2V4E - chains C and D of the 4 polymer chains in the assembly; structure by X-ray diffraction, 2.40 A resolution.

== Chain C (and D) ==
Protein: Red fluorescent protein DRFP583
From: Discosoma sp
Notes: chain D of this document is another copy of the same molecule, construct and numbering; everything in this record applies to it too
Sequence (218 residues; each row starts with the number of its first residue; note: 2 numbers in that range are skipped by the numbering (no residue carries them; nothing is unmodelled there)):
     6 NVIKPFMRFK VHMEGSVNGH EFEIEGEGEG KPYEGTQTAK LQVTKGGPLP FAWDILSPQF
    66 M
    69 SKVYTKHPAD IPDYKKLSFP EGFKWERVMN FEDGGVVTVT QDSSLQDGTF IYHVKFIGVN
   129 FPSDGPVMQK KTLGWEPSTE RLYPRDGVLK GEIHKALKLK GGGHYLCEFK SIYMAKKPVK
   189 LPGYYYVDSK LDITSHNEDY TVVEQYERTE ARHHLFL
Modified positions: Met66 ({(4Z)-4-(4-hydroxybenzylidene)-2-[3-(methylthio)propanimidoyl]-5-oxo-4,5-dihydro-1H-imidazol-1-yl}acetic acid; NRQ)
Covalent attachments: covalent link Met66-Ser69

== Interface between chain C and chain D ==
Residue-residue contacts (65):
  Glu100(C) with Arg153(D), salt bridge
  Glu144(C) with Tyr192(D)
  Pro145(C) with Tyr194(D), hydrogen bond (backbone-side chain); His222(D); Leu225(D), hydrophobic
  Ser146(C) with Tyr194(D); His222(D)
  Thr147(C) with His222(D)
  Arg149(C) with His162(D), hydrogen bond (side chain-backbone); Lys163(D), hydrogen bond (side chain-backbone); Ala164(D); Leu174(D)
  Tyr151(C) with Leu174(D)
  Arg153(C) with Glu100(D), salt bridge; His172(D), hydrogen bond (side chain-backbone); Leu174(D)
  Glu160(C) with His162(D)
  Ile161(C) with His162(D)
  His162(C) with Arg149(D), hydrogen bond (backbone-side chain); Glu160(D); Ile161(D); His162(D), hydrogen bond; Glu176(D), salt bridge; Tyr192(D)
  Lys163(C) with Arg149(D), hydrogen bond (backbone-side chain); Tyr192(D)
  Ala164(C) with Arg149(D); Tyr192(D), hydrophobic
  His172(C) with Arg153(D), hydrogen bond (backbone-side chain); Tyr192(D)
  Leu174(C) with Arg149(D); Tyr151(D); Arg153(D)
  Glu176(C) with His162(D), salt bridge; Glu176(D)
  Tyr192(C) with Glu144(D); His162(D); Ala164(D), hydrophobic; His172(D)
  Tyr194(C) with Pro145(D), hydrogen bond (side chain-backbone); Ser146(D); Thr147(D)
  Asp196(C) with His222(D); Leu223(D); Phe224(D)
  Ser197(C) with His222(D); Phe224(D)
  Lys198(C) with Phe224(D)
  Arg216(C) with Phe224(D)
  Glu218(C) with Phe224(D)
  Arg220(C) with Arg220(D); Leu223(D)
  His222(C) with Pro145(D); Ser146(D); Thr147(D); Asp196(D); Ser197(D)
  Leu223(C) with Asp196(D); Arg220(D)
  Phe224(C) with Asp196(D); Ser197(D); Lys198(D); Arg216(D); Glu218(D)
  Leu225(C) with Pro145(D), hydrophobic
Other interface residues (no listed pair), chain C (29 interface residues in all): Thr217
Other interface residues (no listed pair), chain D (29 interface residues in all): Thr217

== Overview ==
Chain C and chain D each contribute 29 residues to their interface, with 9 hydrogen bonds and 4 salt bridges.
Polar pairs include Glu100(C)-Arg153(D), His162(C)-Glu176(D) and Pro145(C)-Tyr194(D).
Chain C and chain D are both Red fluorescent protein DRFP583 (Discosoma sp); the structure, A non-cytotoxic
DsRed variant for whole-cell labeling, was determined by X-ray diffraction.
